4E80 - chain A; structure by X-ray diffraction, 3.02 A resolution.

Chain A:
Molecule: Poly(A) RNA polymerase protein cid1
Organism: Schizosaccharomyces pombe 972h-
Notes: EC 2.7.7.-
UniProt: O13833 (CID1_SCHPO); numbering as in UniProt; present here: 1-206, 208-405
Sequence (405 residues; each row starts with the number of its first residue; note: 1 number in that range is skipped by the numbering (no residue carries it; nothing is unmodelled there)):
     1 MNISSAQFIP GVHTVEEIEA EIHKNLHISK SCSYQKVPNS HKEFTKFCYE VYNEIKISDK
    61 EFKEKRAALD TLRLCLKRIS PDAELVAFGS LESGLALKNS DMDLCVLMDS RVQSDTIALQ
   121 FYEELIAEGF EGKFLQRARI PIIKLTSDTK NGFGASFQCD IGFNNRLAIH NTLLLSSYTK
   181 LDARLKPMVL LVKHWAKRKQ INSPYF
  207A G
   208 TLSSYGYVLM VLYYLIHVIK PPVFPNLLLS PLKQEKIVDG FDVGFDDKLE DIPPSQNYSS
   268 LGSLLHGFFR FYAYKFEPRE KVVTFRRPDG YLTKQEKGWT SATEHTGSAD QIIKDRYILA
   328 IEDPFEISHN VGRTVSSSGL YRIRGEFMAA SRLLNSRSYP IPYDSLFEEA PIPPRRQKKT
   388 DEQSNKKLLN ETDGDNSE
Not modelled in the structure: 1-40, 110-114, 149-153, 309-320, 380-405
Ligand contacts: UTP (uridine 5'-triphosphate): Phe-88, Gly-89, Ser-90, Ser-100, Asp-103, Ala-168, Asn-171, Thr-172, Lys-193, Lys-197, Asn-202, Ser-210, Ser-211, Tyr-212, His-336, Val-338
UniProt features mapped onto this chain:
  - binding site (UTP): Ser-90, Ala-168, Asn-171, Thr-172, Lys-193, Lys-197, Ser-211, Tyr-212, His-336
  - binding site (Mg(2+)): Asp-101, Asp-103
  - binding site (ATP): Arg-340
Reported in the primary citation:
  - binding site for UTP: Phe-88, Asn-171, Tyr-212, Asp-330, His-336
  - conformationally variable residues (side-chain flip): Asn-171, His-336
  - specificity-determining residues: His-336
  - mutagenesis - H336A: increased catalytic activity (PAP activity)
  - mutagenesis - D330A, E333A: decreased catalytic activity (TUTase activity)
  - catalytic residues: Asp-101
  - specificity-determining residues: Asp-330 (proposed by the authors, not directly observed)
  - mutagenesis - K133A/R137A, R277A/K282A, K321A/R323A: decreased binding to RNA
  - mutagenesis - D101A/D103A: abolished catalytic activity

In short:
Ligands of chain A: UTP. Curated annotation (UniProt) lists 9 UTP-binding residues, Mg2+-binding residues
Asp-101 and Asp-103 and ATP-binding residue Arg-340. The paper reports the catalytic residue Asp-101;
K133A/R137A, R277A/K282A and K321A/R323A reduce binding to RNA; 7 substitutions were tested in all.
Chain A is Poly(A) RNA polymerase protein cid1 (Schizosaccharomyces pombe 972h-); the structure, Structural
Basis for the Activity of a Cytoplasmic RNA Terminal U-transferase, was determined by X-ray diffraction
together with 4E7X and 4E8F from the same study.
